PDB entry 8EDK | X-ray diffraction, 2.50 A resolution | chain A

[Chain A]
Molecule: Netrin unc-6
Source organism: Caenorhabditis elegans
Reference sequence: P34710 (UNC6_CAEEL); numbering as in UniProt (aligned over 22-461)
Amino-acid sequence (449 residues; row label = number of the first residue in the row):
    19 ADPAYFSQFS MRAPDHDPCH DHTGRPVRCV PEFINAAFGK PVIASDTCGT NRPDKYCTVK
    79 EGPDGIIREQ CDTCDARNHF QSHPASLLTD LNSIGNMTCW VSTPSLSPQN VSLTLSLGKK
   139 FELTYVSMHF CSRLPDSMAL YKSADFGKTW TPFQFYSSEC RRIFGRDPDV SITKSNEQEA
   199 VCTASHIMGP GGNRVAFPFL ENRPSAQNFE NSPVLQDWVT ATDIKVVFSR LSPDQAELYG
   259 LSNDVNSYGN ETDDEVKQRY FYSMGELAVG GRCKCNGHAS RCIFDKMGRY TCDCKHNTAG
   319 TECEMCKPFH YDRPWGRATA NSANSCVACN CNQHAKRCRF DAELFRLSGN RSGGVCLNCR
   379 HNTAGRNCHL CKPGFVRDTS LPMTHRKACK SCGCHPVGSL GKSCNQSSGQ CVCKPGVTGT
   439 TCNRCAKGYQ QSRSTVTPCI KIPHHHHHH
Not modelled in the structure: 19-32, 79-85, 255-268, 466-467
Differences from the reference sequence: expression tag (19-21, 462-467)
UniProt features mapped onto this chain:
  - glycosylation (N-linked (GlcNAc...) asparagine): Asn114, Asn128, Asn268, Asn368, Asn423
  - mutagenesis: Arg30 (Partially rescues the AIY axon guidance defects of the unc-6 ev400 mutant), Arg307 (Partially rescues the AIY axon guidance defects of the unc-6 ev400 mutant)
Cystine bridges: Cys37-Cys47, Cys66-Cys92, Cys75-Cys89, Cys117-Cys149, Cys178-Cys200, Cys291-Cys300, Cys293-Cys310, Cys312-Cys321, Cys324-Cys344, Cys347-Cys356, Cys349-Cys374, Cys377-Cys386, Cys389-Cys407, Cys410-Cys422, Cys412-Cys429, Cys431-Cys440, Cys443-Cys457
Glycans and other covalent adducts: glycan linked to Asn114; N-acetylglucosamine (NAG) linked to Asn128
Bound ions: Ca2+: Leu105, Asp108, Asn110, Thr116, Gly283

[In short]
Covalently linked N-acetylglucosamine: at Asn128. Leu105, Asp108, Asn110, Thr116 and Gly283 coordinate Ca2+.
From UniProt: 3 mutagenesis sites.
Chain A is Netrin unc-6 (Caenorhabditis elegans); the structure, Structure of C. elegans UNC-6 LamN and EGF
domains, was determined by X-ray diffraction (same publication as 8EDC and 8EDI).
